3UBC - chains A and G of the 3 polymer chains in the assembly; structure by X-ray diffraction, 1.65 A resolution.

Chain A (and G):
Molecule: Hemoglobin-like flavoprotein
Organism: Methylacidiphilum infernorum V4
Notes: chain G of this document is another copy of the same molecule, construct and numbering; everything in this record applies to it too
UniProt: B3DUZ7 (B3DUZ7_METI4); residue numbers follow UniProt; this construct covers 2-132
Amino-acid sequence (131 residues; row label = number of the first residue in the row):
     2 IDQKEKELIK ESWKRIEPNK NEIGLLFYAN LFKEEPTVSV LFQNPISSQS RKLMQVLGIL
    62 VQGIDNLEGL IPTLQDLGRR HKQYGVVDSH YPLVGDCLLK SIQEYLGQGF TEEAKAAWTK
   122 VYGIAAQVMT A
Metal / ion sites: heme Fe: His82 (together with oxygen molecule)
Residues lining bound ligands:
  - heme (HEM): Val39, Leu42, Phe43, Gln44, Asn45, Gln50, Lys53, Leu54, Val57, Leu78, Arg81, His82, Tyr85, Val87, His91, Tyr92, Val95, Tyr123, Ala126, Met130
  - oxygen molecule (OXY): Phe28, Tyr29, Phe43, Gln50, Leu54, His82

Chain A / chain G interface:
Contacting residue pairs (20):
  Glu8(A) with Pro37(G); Thr38(G); Val41(G)
  Lys11(A) with Thr38(G)
  Glu12(A) with Leu42(G); Gly86(G); His91(G)
  Lys15(A) with Val88(G)
  Arg16(A) with Lys83(G), hydrogen bond (side chain-backbone); Gly86(G); Val87(G), hydrogen bond (side chain-backbone); Val88(G)
  Leu107(A) with Lys83(G)
  Gln109(A) with Lys83(G); Gln84(G), hydrogen bond
  Gly110(A) with Lys83(G)
  Thr112(A) with Gln84(G); Tyr85(G); Gly86(G)
  Glu114(A) with Gln44(G), hydrogen bond
Interface residues without a listed pair, chain A (12 interface residues in all): Lys5, Leu9
Interface residues without a listed pair, chain G (13 interface residues in all): Arg80

Overview:
12 residues of chain A and 13 residues of chain G are in contact, with 4 hydrogen bonds. Polar pairs include
Arg16(A)-Lys83(G), Arg16(A)-Val87(G) and Gln109(A)-Gln84(G). Chain A binds heme and oxygen molecule.
Both chains are Hemoglobin-like flavoprotein (Methylacidiphilum infernorum V4). Entry 3UBC (Oxygen-bound
hell's gate globin I by LB nanotemplate method) was determined by X-ray diffraction (same publication as
3UBV).
